PDB entry 6Z6U | electron microscopy, 1.25 A resolution | chains A and e of the 24 polymer chains in the assembly

[Chain A (and e)]
Name: Ferritin heavy chain
Organism: Homo sapiens
Notes: EC 1.16.3.1; chain e of this document is another copy of the same molecule, construct and numbering; everything in this record applies to it too
UniProt: P02794 (FRIH_HUMAN); residues 0-182 here correspond to UniProt positions 1-183 (UniProt number = residue number + 1)
Sequence (183 residues; numbered 0 to 182; the number before each row is that of its first residue; numbering starts at 0):
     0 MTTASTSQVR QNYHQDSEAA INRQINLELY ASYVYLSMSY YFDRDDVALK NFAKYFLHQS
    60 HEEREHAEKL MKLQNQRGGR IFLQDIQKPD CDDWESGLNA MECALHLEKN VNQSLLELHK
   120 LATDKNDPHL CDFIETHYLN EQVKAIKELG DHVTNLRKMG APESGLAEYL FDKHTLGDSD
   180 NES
Unresolved in the structure: 0-3, 177-182
Sequence notes: conflict Gln86 (Lys87 in P02794)
Modified / non-standard residues: Cys90 (S-oxy cysteine; CSX)
UniProt features mapped onto this chain:
  - binding site (Fe cation): Glu27, Glu62, His65, Glu107, Gln141
  - site: Arg22 (Essential for association with cargo receptor NCOA4)
  - modified residue: Met0 (N-acetylmethionine), Thr1 (N-acetylthreonine), Ser178 (Phosphoserine), Ser182 (Phosphoserine)

[How chain A and chain e interact]
Residue-residue contacts - 25 pairs, chain A then chain e:
  Gln7(A) - Leu104(e)
  Gln7(A) - Lys108(e)  hydrogen bond (backbone-side chain)
  Gln7(A) - Gly149(e)  hydrogen bond (side chain-backbone)
  Gln7(A) - Val152(e)
  Gln7(A) - Thr153(e)  hydrogen bond
  Gln7(A) - Arg156(e)
  Val8(A) - Lys108(e)
  Val8(A) - Ile145(e)
  Arg9(A) - Lys108(e)  hydrogen bond (backbone-side chain)
  Gln10(A) - Lys108(e)  hydrogen bond (side chain-backbone)
  Gln10(A) - Asn111(e)  hydrogen bond
  Gln10(A) - Gln112(e)
  Gln10(A) - Ile145(e)
  Asn11(A) - Leu115(e)
  Asn74(A) - Lys146(e)
  Arg76(A) - Val142(e)
  Asn125(A) - Lys119(e)
  Pro127(A) - Leu115(e)  hydrophobic
  Pro127(A) - His118(e)
  Pro127(A) - Leu138(e)  hydrophobic
  His128(A) - Leu138(e)
  His128(A) - Asn139(e)  hydrogen bond
  His128(A) - Val142(e)
  Asp131(A) - Glu134(e)
  Glu134(A) - Glu134(e)
Other interface residues (no listed pair), chain A (13 interface residues in all): Gln75
Other interface residues (no listed pair), chain e (18 interface residues in all): Lys143

[Overview]
Chain A and chain e form an interface of 13 and 18 residues respectively, with 7 hydrogen bonds. Among the
polar pairs are Gln7(A)-Lys108(e), Gln7(A)-Gly149(e) and Gln7(A)-Thr153(e). UniProt lists 5 Fe cation-binding
residues on chain A.
Both chains are Ferritin heavy chain (Homo sapiens). Entry 6Z6U (1.25 A structure of human apoferritin
obtained from Titan Mono-BCOR microscope) was determined by electron microscopy together with 7A6A, 7A6B, 6Z9E
and 6Z9F from the same study.
